PDB entry 9EV7 | electron microscopy, 2.74 A resolution | chains C and D of the 5 polymer chains in the assembly

[Chain C (and D)]
Molecule: Neur_chan_LBD domain-containing protein
Organism: Desulfofustis sp. PB-SRB1
Notes: chain D of this document is another copy of the same molecule, construct and numbering; everything in this record applies to it too
UniProtKB: V4JF97 (V4JF97_9DELT); residues 1-642 here = UniProt positions 1-642
Amino-acid sequence (642 residues; row label = number of the first residue in the row):
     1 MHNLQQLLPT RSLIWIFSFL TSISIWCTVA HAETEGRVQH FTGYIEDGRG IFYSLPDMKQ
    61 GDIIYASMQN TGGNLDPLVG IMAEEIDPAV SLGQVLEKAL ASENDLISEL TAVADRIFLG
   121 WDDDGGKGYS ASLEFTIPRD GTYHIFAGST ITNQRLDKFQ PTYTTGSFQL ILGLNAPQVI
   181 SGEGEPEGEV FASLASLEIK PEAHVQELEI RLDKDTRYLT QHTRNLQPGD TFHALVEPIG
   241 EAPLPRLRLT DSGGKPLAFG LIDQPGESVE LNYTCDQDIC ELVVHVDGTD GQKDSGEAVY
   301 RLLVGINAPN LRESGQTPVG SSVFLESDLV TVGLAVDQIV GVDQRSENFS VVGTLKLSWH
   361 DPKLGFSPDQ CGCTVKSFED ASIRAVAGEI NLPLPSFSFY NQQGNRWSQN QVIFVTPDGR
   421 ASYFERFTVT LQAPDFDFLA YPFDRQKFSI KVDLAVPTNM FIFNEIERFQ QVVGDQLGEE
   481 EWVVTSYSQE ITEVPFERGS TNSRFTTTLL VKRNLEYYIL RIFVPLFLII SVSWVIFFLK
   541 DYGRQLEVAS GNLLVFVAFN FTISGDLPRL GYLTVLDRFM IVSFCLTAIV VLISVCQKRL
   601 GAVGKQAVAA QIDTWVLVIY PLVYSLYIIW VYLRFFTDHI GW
Not modelled in the structure: 1-201, 638-642 (chain D: 1-36, 638-642)
What the authors report for this chain:
  - conformationally variable residues (domain motion): Pro265

[How chain C and chain D interact]
Pairs across the interface (79):
  Tyr218(C) - Asp157(D)
  Tyr218(C) - Lys158(D)
  Tyr218(C) - Phe159(D)
  Thr220(C) - Leu156(D)
  Arg246(C) - Ser102(D)  hydrogen bond (side chain-backbone)
  Arg246(C) - Glu103(D)
  Arg248(C) - Phe159(D)
  Asp251(C) - Tyr129(D)  hydrogen bond
  Ser252(C) - Gly372(D)
  Ser252(C) - Thr374(D)
  Gly253(C) - Gln154(D)
  Gly253(C) - Pro368(D)
  Gly254(C) - Asn153(D)
  Lys255(C) - Asp76(D)  salt bridge
  Lys255(C) - Asp124(D)  salt bridge
  Lys255(C) - Tyr129(D)
  Lys255(C) - Thr152(D)
  Lys255(C) - Asn153(D)
  Leu257(C) - Ile107(D)
  Phe259(C) - Glu103(D)
  Phe259(C) - Asp105(D)
  His285(C) - Leu156(D)
  Arg345(C) - Glu481(D)  salt bridge
  Ser346(C) - Gln338(D)
  Ser346(C) - Val340(D)
  Glu347(C) - Gln338(D)
  Arg384(C) - Asp380(D)  salt bridge
  Phe399(C) - Gln409(D)
  Tyr400(C) - Gln409(D)  hydrogen bond (backbone-side chain)
  Tyr400(C) - Arg426(D)  hydrogen bond
  Gln402(C) - Trp407(D)  hydrogen bond (backbone-side chain)
  Gln402(C) - Gln409(D)
  Gln403(C) - Thr428(D)
  Gly404(C) - Trp407(D)
  Asn405(C) - Trp407(D)
  Gln432(C) - Thr428(D)
  Pro434(C) - Gln338(D)
  Pro434(C) - Gln476(D)
  Pro434(C) - Leu477(D)
  Asp435(C) - Gln476(D)
  Asp435(C) - Leu477(D)
  Phe436(C) - Leu477(D)
  Asp437(C) - Gly478(D)
  Glu497(C) - Phe424(D)
  Arg498(C) - Phe414(D)
  Gly543(C) - Arg544(D)  hydrogen bond (backbone-side chain)
  Leu546(C) - Val548(D)  hydrophobic
  Glu547(C) - Arg544(D)  salt bridge
  Glu547(C) - Glu547(D)
  Leu554(C) - Leu554(D)  hydrophobic
  Leu554(C) - Val555(D)  hydrophobic
  Leu554(C) - Ala558(D)  hydrophobic
  Val557(C) - Ala558(D)  hydrophobic
  Val557(C) - Phe559(D)
  Val557(C) - Thr562(D)
  Asn560(C) - Thr562(D)
  Phe561(C) - Phe561(D)  hydrophobic
  Phe561(C) - Thr562(D)
  Leu567(C) - Arg521(D)
  Arg569(C) - Asp566(D)
  Leu570(C) - Glu481(D)
  Gly571(C) - Glu481(D)
  Gly571(C) - Asn514(D)
  Gly571(C) - Tyr517(D)
  Tyr572(C) - Glu479(D)
  Tyr572(C) - Tyr517(D)
  Leu573(C) - Glu516(D)
  Leu573(C) - Tyr517(D)  hydrophobic
  Leu573(C) - Leu520(D)  hydrophobic
  Arg578(C) - Glu516(D)  salt bridge
  Ile581(C) - Leu520(D)
  Phe584(C) - Pro525(D)  hydrophobic
  Cys585(C) - Val524(D)  hydrophobic
  Cys585(C) - Leu528(D)  hydrophobic
  Leu592(C) - Val532(D)  hydrophobic
  Leu592(C) - Val535(D)  hydrophobic
  Lys598(C) - Leu539(D)
  Arg599(C) - Phe538(D)
  Arg599(C) - Lys540(D)
Interface residues without a listed pair, chain C (60 interface residues in all): His222, Thr250, Pro256, Val283, Leu439, Arg544, Leu553, Asp577, Ala588, Val591, Val595
Interface residues without a listed pair, chain D (65 interface residues in all): Asp123, Arg155, Val352, Cys373, Val375, Glu379, Thr416, Glu480, Ile529, Ser531, Gly565

[In short]
60 residues of chain C and 65 residues of chain D are in contact, with 6 hydrogen bonds and 6 salt bridges.
Polar pairs include Lys255(C)-Asp76(D), Lys255(C)-Asp124(D) and Arg345(C)-Glu481(D). The paper reports
conformational variability at Pro265(C).
Chain C and chain D are both Neur_chan_LBD domain-containing protein (Desulfofustis sp. PB-SRB1); the
structure, 3DFlex refinement of the CryoEM structure of DeCLIC nanodisc with 10mM EDTA in asym state, was
determined by electron microscopy (same publication as 9EV1, 9EV8, 9EV9, 9EVA and 9EVB).
